PDB entry 4UHI | X-ray diffraction, 2.04 A resolution | chains A and B of the 4 polymer chains in the assembly

== Chain A (and B) ==
Protein: Sterol 14-alpha demethylase
Organism: Homo sapiens
Notes: EC 1.14.13.70; chain B of this document is another copy of the same molecule, construct and numbering; everything in this record applies to it too
Reference sequence: Q16850 (CP51A_HUMAN); residue numbers follow UniProt; this construct covers 61-503
Amino-acid sequence (443 residues; row label = number of the first residue in the row):
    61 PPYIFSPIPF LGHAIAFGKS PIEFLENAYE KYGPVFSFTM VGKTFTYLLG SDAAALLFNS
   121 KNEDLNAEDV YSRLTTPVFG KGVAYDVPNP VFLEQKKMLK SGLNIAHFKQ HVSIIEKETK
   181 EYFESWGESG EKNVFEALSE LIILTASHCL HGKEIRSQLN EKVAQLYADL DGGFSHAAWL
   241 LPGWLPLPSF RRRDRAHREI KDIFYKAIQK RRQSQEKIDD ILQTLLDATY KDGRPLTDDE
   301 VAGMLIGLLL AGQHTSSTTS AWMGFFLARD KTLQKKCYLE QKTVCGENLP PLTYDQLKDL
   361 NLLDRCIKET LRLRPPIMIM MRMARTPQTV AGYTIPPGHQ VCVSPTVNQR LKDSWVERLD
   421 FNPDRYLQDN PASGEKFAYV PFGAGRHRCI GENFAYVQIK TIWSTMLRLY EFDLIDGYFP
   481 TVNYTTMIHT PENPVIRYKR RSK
Unresolved in the structure: 503
Ion coordination: heme Fe: Cys-449 (together with VFV)
Residues lining bound ligands:
  - heme (HEM): Tyr-131, Tyr-145, Phe-152, Lys-156, Leu-163, Leu-210, Leu-308, Ala-311, Gly-312, Thr-315, Thr-319, Leu-371, Pro-376, Ile-377, Met-380, Arg-382, Pro-441, Phe-442, Gly-443, Arg-446, His-447, Arg-448, Cys-449, Ile-450, Gly-451, Phe-454, Ala-455
  - VFV (N-[(1R)-1-(3,4'-difluorobiphenyl-4-yl)-2-(1H-imidazol-1-yl)ethyl]-4-(5-phenyl-1,3,4-oxadiazol-2-yl)benzamide), molecule 1: Leu-71, Phe-77, Phe-98, Met-100, Val-101, Phe-105, Tyr-107, Tyr-131, His-236, Trp-239, Leu-240, Pro-376, Ile-377, Ile-379, Met-381, Cys-402, Met-487, Ile-488
  - VFV, molecule 2: Val-130, Tyr-131, Leu-134, Thr-135, Phe-139, Ala-144, Tyr-145, Phe-152, Leu-159, Phe-234, Ser-235, His-236, Trp-239, Met-304, Gly-307, Leu-308, Leu-310, Ala-311, Thr-315, Ile-377, Cys-449, Met-487
  - VFV, molecule 3: Leu-245, Pro-246, Leu-247
What the authors report for this chain:
  - binding site for VFV: Val-130, Tyr-131, Leu-134, Thr-135, Phe-139, Ala-144, Tyr-145, Phe-152, Leu-159, Phe-234, Ser-235, His-236, Trp-239, Met-304, Gly-307, Leu-308, Leu-310, Ala-311, Thr-315, Ile-377, Met-487
  - catalytic residues: His-314 (citing earlier work)
  - specificity-determining residues: Leu-310 (by similarity / conservation)
  - conformationally variable residues (helix shift): Ala-311, Gly-312 to Ser-316
  - contacts within the chain: Ala-311/Thr-315 (hydrogen bond)
  - catalytic residues: Thr-315 (by similarity / conservation)

== Interface between chain A and chain B ==
Pairs across the interface (28):
  Phe-70(A) / Trp-244(B)  hydrophobic
  Phe-70(A) / Leu-245(B)  hydrophobic
  Leu-71(A) / Trp-244(B)  hydrophobic
  Leu-71(A) / Leu-245(B)  hydrophobic
  Leu-71(A) / Pro-246(B)
  Ile-75(A) / Pro-246(B)  hydrophobic
  Gly-78(A) / Arg-251(B)  hydrogen bond (backbone-side chain)
  Asn-193(A) / Glu-221(B)  hydrogen bond
  Glu-221(A) / Asn-193(B)  hydrogen bond
  Glu-221(A) / Val-495(B)
  Lys-222(A) / Asn-493(B)
  His-236(A) / Pro-248(B)
  Leu-241(A) / Leu-241(B)  hydrophobic
  Trp-244(A) / Leu-71(B)
  Pro-246(A) / Leu-71(B)
  Pro-246(A) / Ile-75(B)  hydrophobic
  Leu-247(A) / His-236(B)
  Pro-248(A) / His-236(B)
  Pro-248(A) / Thr-485(B)
  Arg-251(A) / Gly-78(B)  hydrogen bond (side chain-backbone)
  Arg-251(A) / Thr-485(B)
  Arg-252(A) / Thr-485(B)  hydrogen bond
  Arg-255(A) / Glu-492(B)  salt bridge
  Thr-485(A) / Pro-248(B)
  Thr-485(A) / Arg-251(B)
  Thr-485(A) / Arg-252(B)  hydrogen bond (backbone-side chain)
  Glu-492(A) / Arg-255(B)  salt bridge
  Val-495(A) / Glu-221(B)
Also at the interface, not in a pair above, chain A (25 interface residues in all): Lys-79, Leu-240, Leu-245, Tyr-484, Thr-486, Asn-493
Also at the interface, not in a pair above, chain B (25 interface residues in all): Phe-70, Ala-74, Lys-79, Lys-222, Leu-240, Leu-247, Thr-486

== Overview ==
The chain A/chain B interface involves 25 residues from each chain, with 6 hydrogen bonds and 2 salt bridges.
Among the polar pairs are Arg-255(A)/Glu-492(B), Gly-78(A)/Arg-251(B) and Asn-193(A)/Glu-221(B). From the
paper: catalytic residues His-314(A) and Thr-315(A); a binding site for VFV at Val-130(A), Tyr-131(A) and
Leu-134(A) among others.
Chain A and chain B are both Sterol 14-alpha demethylase (Homo sapiens); the structure, Human sterol 14-alpha
demethylase (CYP51) in complex with vfv in C121 space group, was determined by X-ray diffraction, deposited
together with 4UHL.
